Entry 5IJN (electron microscopy, 21.40 A resolution (very low resolution: no residue pairs are listed; an interface is given only as per-side residue counts)); this record covers chains E and J of the 26 polymer chains in the assembly.

# Chain E
Protein: Nuclear pore complex protein NUP155
Organism: Homo sapiens
Reference sequence: O75694 (NU155_HUMAN); residues 1-1391 here = UniProt positions 1-1391
Amino-acid sequence (1391 residues; row label = number of the first residue in the row):
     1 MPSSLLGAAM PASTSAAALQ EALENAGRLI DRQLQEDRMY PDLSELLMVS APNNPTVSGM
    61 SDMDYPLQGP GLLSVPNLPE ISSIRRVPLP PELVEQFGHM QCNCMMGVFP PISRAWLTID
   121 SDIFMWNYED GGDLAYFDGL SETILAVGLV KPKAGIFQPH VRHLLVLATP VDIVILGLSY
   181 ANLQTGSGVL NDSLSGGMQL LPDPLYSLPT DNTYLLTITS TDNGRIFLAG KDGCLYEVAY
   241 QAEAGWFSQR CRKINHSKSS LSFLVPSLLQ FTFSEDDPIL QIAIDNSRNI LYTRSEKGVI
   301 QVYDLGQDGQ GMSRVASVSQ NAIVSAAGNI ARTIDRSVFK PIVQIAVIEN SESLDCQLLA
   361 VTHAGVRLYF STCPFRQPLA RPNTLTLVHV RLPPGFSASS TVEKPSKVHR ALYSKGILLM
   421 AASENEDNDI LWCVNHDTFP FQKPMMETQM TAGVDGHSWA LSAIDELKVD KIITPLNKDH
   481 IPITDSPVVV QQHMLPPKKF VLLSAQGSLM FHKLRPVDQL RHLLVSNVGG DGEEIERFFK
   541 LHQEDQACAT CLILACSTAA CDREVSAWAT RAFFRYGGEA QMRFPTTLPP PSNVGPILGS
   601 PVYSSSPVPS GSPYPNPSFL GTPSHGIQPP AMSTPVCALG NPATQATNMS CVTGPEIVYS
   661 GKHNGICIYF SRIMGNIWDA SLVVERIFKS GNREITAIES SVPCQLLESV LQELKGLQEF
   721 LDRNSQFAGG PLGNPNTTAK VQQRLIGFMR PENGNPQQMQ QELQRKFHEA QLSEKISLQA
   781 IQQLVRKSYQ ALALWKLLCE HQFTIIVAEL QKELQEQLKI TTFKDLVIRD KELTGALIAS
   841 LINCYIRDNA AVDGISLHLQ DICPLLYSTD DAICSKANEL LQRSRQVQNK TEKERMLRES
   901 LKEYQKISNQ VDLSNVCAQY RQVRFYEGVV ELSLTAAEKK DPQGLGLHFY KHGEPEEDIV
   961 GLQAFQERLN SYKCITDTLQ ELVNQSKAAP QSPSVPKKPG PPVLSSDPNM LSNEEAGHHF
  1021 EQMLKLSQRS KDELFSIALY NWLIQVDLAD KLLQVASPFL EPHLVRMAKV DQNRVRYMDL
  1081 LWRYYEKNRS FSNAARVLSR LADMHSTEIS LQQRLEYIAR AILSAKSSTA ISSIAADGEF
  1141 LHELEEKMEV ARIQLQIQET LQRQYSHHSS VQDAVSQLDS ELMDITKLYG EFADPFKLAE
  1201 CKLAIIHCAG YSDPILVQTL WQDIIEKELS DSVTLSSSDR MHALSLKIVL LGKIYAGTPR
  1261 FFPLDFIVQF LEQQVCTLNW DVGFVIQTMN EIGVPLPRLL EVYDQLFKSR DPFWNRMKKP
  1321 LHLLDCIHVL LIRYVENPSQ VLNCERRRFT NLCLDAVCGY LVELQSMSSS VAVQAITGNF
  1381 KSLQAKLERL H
Disordered / not traced: 1-19, 51-57, 61, 69-71, 183-193, 206, 242-252, 262-275, 314-315, 341, 377-379, 426, 466-473, 526-533, 559-560, 585, 590-657, 685-698, 731-768, 864-870, 888-897, 959, 984-1014, 1030-1033, 1070-1075, 1106, 1126-1138, 1313-1318, 1376-1391

# Chain J
Protein: Nuclear pore complex protein NUP205
Organism: Homo sapiens
Reference sequence: Q92621 (NU205_HUMAN); residues 1-2012 here = UniProt positions 1-2012
Amino-acid sequence (2012 residues; each row starts with the number of its first residue):
     1 MATPLAVNSA ASLWGPYKDI WHKVGNALWR RQPEAVHLLD KILKKHKPDF ISLFKNPPKN
    61 VQQHEKVQKA STEGVAIQGQ QGTRLLPEQL IKEAFILSDL FDIGELAAVE LLLAGEHQQP
   121 HFPGLTRGLV AVLLYWDGKR CIANSLKALI QSRRGKTWTL ELSPELASMT TRFTDELMEQ
   181 GLTYKVLTLV SQIDVNNEFE KLQRERGLGS EKHRKEVSDL IKECRQSLAE SLFAWACQSP
   241 LGKEDTLLLI GHLERVTVEA NGSLDAVNLA LLMALLYCFD ISFIEQSTEE RDDMIHQLPL
   301 LTEKQYIATI HSRLQDSQLW KLPGLQATVR LAWALALRGI SQLPDVTALA EFTEADEAMA
   361 ELAIADNVFL FLMESVVVSE YFYQEEFYIR RVHNLITDFL ALMPMKVKQL RNRADEDARM
   421 IHMSMQMGNE PPISLRRDLE HLMLLIGELY KKNPFHLELA LEYWCPTEPL QTPTIMGSYL
   481 GVAHQRPPQR QVVLSKFVRQ MGDLLPPTIY IPYLKMLQGL ANGPQCAHYC FSLLKVNGSS
   541 HVENIQGAGG SPVSWEHFFH SLMLYHEHLR KDLPSADSVQ YRHLPSRGIT QKEQDGLIAF
   601 LQLTSTIITW SENARLALCE HPQWTPVVVI LGLLQCSIPP VLKAELLKTL AAFGKSPEIA
   661 ASLWQSLEYT QILQTVRIPS QRQAIGIEVE LNEIESRCEE YPLTRAFCQL ISTLVESSFP
   721 SNLGAGLRPP GFDPYLQFLR DSVFLRFRTR AYRRAAEKWE VAEVVLEVFY KLLRDYEPQL
   781 EDFVDQFVEL QGEEIIAYKP PGFSLMYHLL NESPMLELAL SLLEEGVKQL DTYAPFPGKK
   841 HLEKAVQHCL ALLNLTLQKE NLFMDLLRES QLALIVCPLE QLLQGINPRT KKADNVVNIA
   901 RYLYHGNTNP ELAFESAKIL CCISCNSNIQ IKLVGDFTHD QSISQKLMAG FVECLDCEDA
   961 EEFVRLEEGS ELEKKLVAIR HETRIHILNL LITSLECNPP NLALYLLGFE LKKPVSTTNL
  1021 QDPGVLGCPR TCLHAILNIL EKGTEGRTGP VAVRESPQLA ELCYQVIYQL CACSDTSGPT
  1081 MRYLRTSQDF LFSQLQYLPF SNKEYEISML NQMSWLMKTA SIELRVTSLN RQRSHTQRLL
  1141 HLLLDDMPVK PYSDGEGGIE DENRSVSGFL HFDTATKVRR KILNILDSID FSQEIPEPLQ
  1201 LDFFDRAQIE QVIANCEHKN LRGQTVCNVK LLHRVLVAEV NALQGMAAIG QRPLLMEEIS
  1261 TVLQYVVGRN KLLQCLHAKR HALESWRQLV EIILTACPQD LIQAEDRQLI IRDILQDVHD
  1321 KILDDEAAQE LMPVVAGAVF TLTAHLSQAV LTEQKETSVL GPAEAHYAFM LDSCFTSPPP
  1381 EENPLVGFAS IGDSSLYIIL KKLLDFILKT GGGFQRVRTH LYGSLLYYLQ IAQRPDEPDT
  1441 LEAAKKTMWE RLTAPEDVFS KLQRENIAII ESYGAALMEV VCRDACDGHE IGRMLALALL
  1501 DRIVSVDKQQ QWLLYLSNSG YLKVLVDSLV EDDRTLQSLL TPQPPLLKAL YTYESKMAFL
  1561 TRVAKIQQGA LELLRSGVIV RLAQCQVYDM RPETDPQSMF GMRDPPMFIP TPVDRYRQIL
  1621 LPALQLCQVI LTSSMAQHLQ AAGQVLQFLI SHSDTIQAIL RCQDVSAGSL QELALLTGII
  1681 SKAALPGILS ELDVDVNEGS LMELQGHIGR FQRQCLGLLS RFGGSDRLRQ FKFQDDNVEG
  1741 DKVSKKDEIE LAMQQICANV MEYCQSLMLQ SSPTFQHAVC LFTPSLSETV NRDGPRQDTQ
  1801 APVVPYWRLP GLGIIIYLLK QSANDFFSYY DSHRQSVSKL QNVEQLPPDE IKELCQSVMP
  1861 AGVDKISTAQ KYVLARRRLV KVINNRAKLL SLCSFIIETC LFILWRHLEY YLLHCMPTDS
  1921 QDSLFASRTL FKSRRLQDSF ASETNLDFRS GLAIVSQHDL DQLQADAINA FGESLQKKLL
  1981 DIEGLYSKVR SRYSFIQALV RRIRGLLRIS RN
Disordered / not traced: 1-8, 26-37, 76-81, 120-128, 155-163, 175-180, 257-262, 287-303, 380-383, 421-426, 455-457, 468-492, 538-552, 574-590, 621-624, 640-641, 671, 681-685, 745, 752-753, 784-791, 813, 828-838, 873-875, 889-891, 907-908, 925-1391, 1596-1606, 1693-2012
UniProt features mapped onto this chain:
  - modified residue: Ala2 (N-acetylalanine), Thr3 (Phosphothreonine), Ser575 (Phosphoserine), Ser1165 (Phosphoserine), Ser1167 (Phosphoserine), Ser1939 (Phosphoserine), Ser1942 (Phosphoserine)
  - natural variant: Phe1995 (F1995S: In NPHS13)

# Interface between chain E and chain J
At this resolution (21 A) residue pairs are not listed: 32 residues of chain E and 27 of chain J lie at the interface.

# Summary
Chain E and chain J form an interface of 32 and 27 residues respectively.
Chain E is Nuclear pore complex protein NUP155 and chain J is Nuclear pore complex protein NUP205, both from
Homo sapiens; the structure, Composite structure of the inner ring of the human nuclear pore complex (32
copies of Nup205), was determined by electron microscopy, deposited together with 5IJO.
